5U6A - chains B and C of the 5 polymer chains in the assembly; structure by X-ray diffraction, 1.74 A resolution.

== Chain B ==
Protein: Heavy Chain
Source organism: Homo sapiens
Amino-acid sequence (223 residues; numbered 1 to 223; the number before each row is that of its first residue):
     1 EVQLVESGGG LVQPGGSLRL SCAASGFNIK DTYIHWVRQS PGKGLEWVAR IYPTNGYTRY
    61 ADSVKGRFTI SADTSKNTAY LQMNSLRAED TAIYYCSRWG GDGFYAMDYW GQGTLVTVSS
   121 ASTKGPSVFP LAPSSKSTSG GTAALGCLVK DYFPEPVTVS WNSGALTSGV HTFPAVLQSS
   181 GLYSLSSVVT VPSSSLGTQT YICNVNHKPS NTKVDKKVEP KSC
Disulfide bonds: Cys22-Cys96, Cys147-Cys203
Residues lining bound ligands: meso-erythritol (MRY): Tyr152, Glu155, Pro156, Val157, Ala175, Leu185

== Chain C ==
Protein: Immunoglobulin G binding protein A
Source organism: Staphylococcus aureus
Reference sequence: Q2UW42 (Q2UW42_STAAU); residues 4-54 here correspond to UniProt positions 74-124 (UniProt number = residue number + 70)
Amino-acid sequence (54 residues; numbered 1 to 54; the number before each row is that of its first residue):
     1 GSYNKDQQSA FYEILNMPNL NEAQRNGFIQ SLKDDPSQST NVLGEAKKLN ESQA
Construct notes: expression tag (1-3)

== How chain B and chain C interact ==
Residue-residue contacts (27; chain B residue first):
  Gly15(B) - Gln24(C)  hydrogen bond (backbone-side chain)
  Gly15(B) - Leu49(C)
  Ser17(B) - Ala23(C)
  Arg19(B) - Gln30(C)
  Arg19(B) - Asp34(C)  salt bridge
  Thr58(B) - Asp35(C)  hydrogen bond
  Thr58(B) - Ser37(C)
  Tyr60(B) - Asp35(C)  hydrogen bond
  Tyr60(B) - Gln38(C)
  Lys65(B) - Gln38(C)
  Lys65(B) - Asn41(C)
  Lys65(B) - Glu45(C)
  Gly66(B) - Asn41(C)
  Gly66(B) - Val42(C)
  Gly66(B) - Glu45(C)
  Arg67(B) - Glu45(C)
  Thr69(B) - Ser31(C)  hydrogen bond
  Thr69(B) - Asp34(C)  hydrogen bond
  Ser71(B) - Asp34(C)
  Gln82(B) - Gly27(C)
  Gln82(B) - Gln30(C)
  Gln82(B) - Ser31(C)
  Gln82(B) - Asp34(C)
  Asn84(B) - Gly27(C)  hydrogen bond (side chain-backbone)
  Asn84(B) - Phe28(C)
  Asn84(B) - Ser31(C)  hydrogen bond
  Ser85(B) - Leu49(C)
Other interface residues (no listed pair), chain B (15 interface residues in all): Ile70, Arg87

== Summary ==
15 residues of chain B face 14 of chain C across their interface; the contacts include 7 hydrogen bonds and 1
salt bridge. Among the polar pairs are Arg19(B)-Asp34(C), Gly15(B)-Gln24(C) and Thr58(B)-Asp35(C). Chain B
binds meso-erythritol.
Chain B is Heavy Chain (Homo sapiens) and chain C is Immunoglobulin G binding protein A (Staphylococcus
aureus); the structure, Crystal structure of I83E meditope-enabled trastuzumab with azido-PEG3-meditope, was
determined by X-ray diffraction.
